PDB entry 7SFR | electron microscopy, 2.60 A resolution | chains A and L of the 51 polymer chains in the assembly

== Chain A ==
Molecule: 23S rRNA
Organism: Mycobacterium tuberculosis
Sequence (3138 nucleotides; row label = number of the first residue in the row):
     1 UUGUAAGUGU CUAAGGGCGC AUGGUGGAUG CCUUGGCAUC GAGAGCCGAU GAAGGACGUG
    61 GGAGGCUGCG AUAUGCCUCG GGGAGCUGUC AACCGAGCGU GGAUCCGAGG AUUUCCGAAU
   121 GGGGAAACCC AGCACGAGUG AUGUCGUGCU ACCCGCAUCU GAAUAUAUAG GGUGCGGGAG
   181 GGAACGCGGG GAAGUGAAAC AUCUCAGUAC CCGUAGGAGG AGAAAACAAU UGUGAUUCCG
   241 CAAGUAGUGG CGAGCGAACG CGGAACAGGC UAAACCGCAC GCAUGGGUAA CCGGGUAGGG
   301 GUUGUGUGUG CGGGGUUGUG GGAGGAUAUG UCUCAGCGCU ACCCGGCUGA GAGGCAGUCA
   361 GAAAGUGUCG UGGUUAGCGG AAGUGGCCUG GGAUGGUCUG CCGUAGACGG UGAGAGCCCG
   421 GUACGCGAAA ACCCGGCACC UGCCUAGUAU CAAUUCCCGA GUAGCAGCGG GCCCGUGGAA
   481 UCCGCUGUGA AUCCGCCGGG ACCACCCGGU AAGCCUAAAU ACUCCUCGAU GACCGAUAGC
   541 GGAUUAGUAC CGUGAGGGAA UGGUGAAAAG UACCCCGGGA GGGGAGUGAA AGAGUACCUG
   601 AAACCGUGUG CCUACAAUCC GUCAGAGCCU CCUUUUCCUC UCCGGAGGAG GGUGGUGAUG
   661 GCGUGCCUUU UGAAGAAUGA GCCUGCGAGU CAGGGACAUG UCGCAAGGUU AACCCGUGUG
   721 GGGUAGCCGC AGCGAAAGCG AGUCUGAAUA GGGCGACCCA CACGCGCAUA CGCGCGUGUG
   781 AAUAGUGGCG UGUUCUGGAC CCGAAGCGGA GUGAUCUACC CAUGGCCAGG GUGAAGCGCG
   841 GGUAAGACCG CGUGGAGGCC CGAACCCACU UAGGUUGAAG ACUGAGGGGA UGAGCUGUGG
   901 GUAGGGGUGA AAGGCCAAUC AAACUCCGUG AUAGCUGGUU CUCCCCGAAA UGCAUUUAGG
   961 UGCAGCGUUG CGUGGUUCAC CGCGGAGGUA GAGCUACUGG AUGGCCGAUG GGCCCUACUA
  1021 GGUUACUGAC GUCAGCCAAA CUCCGAAUGC CGUGGUGUAA AGCGUGGCAG UGAGACGGCG
  1081 GGGGAUAAGC UCCGUACGUC GAAAGGGAAA CAGCCCAGAU CGCCGGCUAA GGCCCCCAAG
  1141 CGUGUGCUAA GUGGGAAAGG AUGUGCAGUC GCAAAGACAA CCAGGAGGUU GGCUUAGAAG
  1201 CAGCCACCCU UGAAAGAGUG CGUAAUAGCU CACUGGUCAA GUGAUUGUGC GCCGAUAAUG
  1261 UAGCGGGGCU CAAGCACACC GCCGAAGCCG CGGCACAUCC ACCUUGUGGU GGGUGUGGGU
  1321 AGGGGAGCGU CCCUCAUUCA GCGAAGCCAC CGGGUGACCG GUGGUGGAGG GUGGGGGAGU
  1381 GAGAAUGCAG GCAUGAGUAG CGACAAGGCA AGUGAGAACC UUGCCCGCCG AAAGACCAAG
  1441 GGUUCCUGGG CCAGGCCAGU CCGCCCAGGG UGAGUCGGGA CCUAAGGCGA GGCCGACAGG
  1501 CGUAGUCGAU GGACAACGGG UUGAUAUUCC CGUACCCGUG UGUGGGCGCC CGUGACGAAU
  1561 CAGCGGUACU AACCACCCAA AACCGGAUCG AUCACUCCCC UUCGGGGGUG UGGAGUUCUG
  1621 GGGCUGCGUG GGAACUUCGC UGGUAGUAGU CAAGCGAAGG GGUGACGCAG GAAGGUAGCC
  1681 GUACCAGUCA GUGGUAACAC UGGGGCAAGC CGGUAGGGAG AGCGAUAGGC AAAUCCGUCG
  1741 CUCACUAAUC CUGAGAGGUG ACGCAUAGCC GGUUGAGGCG AAUUCGGUGA UCCUCUGCUG
  1801 CCAAGAAAAG CCUCUAGCGA GCACACACAC GGCCCGUACC CCAAACCGAC ACAGGUGGUC
  1861 AGGUAGAGCA UACCAAGGCG UACGAGAUAA CUAUGGUUAA GGAACUCGGC AAAAUGCCCC
  1921 CGUAACUUCG GGAGAAGGGG GACCGGAAUA UCGUGAACAC CCUUGCGGUG GGAGCGGGAU
  1981 CCGGUCGCAG AAACCAGUGA GGAGCGACUG UUUACUAAAA ACACAGGUCC GUGCGAAGUC
  2041 GCAAGACGAU GUAUACGGAC UGACGCCUGC CCGGUGCUGG AAGGUUAAGA GGACCCGUUA
  2101 ACCCGCAAGG GUGAAGCGGA GAAUUUAAGC CCCAGUAAAC GGCGGUGGUA ACUAUAACCA
  2161 UCCUAAGGUA GCGAAAUUCC UUGUCGGGUA AGUUCCGACC UGCACGAAUG GCGUAACGAC
  2221 UUCUCAACUG UCUCAACCAU AGACUCGGCG AAAUUGCACU ACGAGUAAAG AUGCUCGUUA
  2281 CGCGCGGCAG GACGAAAAGA CCCCGGGACC UUCACUACAA CUUGGUAUUG AUGUUCGGUA
  2341 CGGUUUGUGU AGGAUAGGUG GGAGACUGUG AAACCUCGAC GCCAGUUGGG GCGGAGUCGU
  2401 UGUUGAAAUA CCACUCUGAU CGUAUUGGGC AUCUAACCUC GAACCCUGAA UCGGGUUUAG
  2461 GGACAGUGCC UGGCGGGUAG UUUAACUGGG GCGGUUGCCU CCUAAAAUGU AACGGAGGCG
  2521 CCCAAAGGUU CCCUCAACCU GGACGGCAAU CAGGUGGCGA GUGUAAAUGC ACAAGGGAGC
  2581 UUGACUGCGA GACUUACAAG UCAAGCAGGG ACGAAAGUCG GGAUUAGUGA UCCGGCACCC
  2641 CCGAGUGGAA GGGGUGUCGC UCAACGGAUA AAAGGUACCC CGGGGAUAAC AGGCUGAUCU
  2701 UCCCCAAGAG UCCAUAUCGA CGGGAUGGUU UGGCACCUCG AUGUCGGCUC GUCGCAUCCU
  2761 GGGGCUGGAG CAGGUCCCAA GGGUUGGGCU GUUCGCCCAU UAAAGCGGCA CGCGAGCUGG
  2821 GUUUAGAACG UCGUGAGACA GUUCGGUCUC UAUCCGCCGC GCGCGUCAGA AACUUGAGGA
  2881 AACCUGUCCC UAGUACGAGA GGACCGGGAC GGACGAACCU CUGGUGCACC AGUUGUCCCG
  2941 CCAGGGGCAC CGCUGGAUAG CCACGUUCGG UCAGGAUAAC CGCUGAAAGC AUCUAAGCGG
  3001 GAAACCUUCU CCAAGAUCAG GUUUCUCACC CACUUGGUGG GAUAAGGCCC CCCGCAGAAC
  3061 ACGGGUUCAA UAGGUCAGAC CUGGAAGCUC AGUAAUGGGU GUAGGGAACU GGUGCUAACC
  3121 GGCCGAAAAC UUACAACA
Unresolved in the structure: 1-4, 1013-1022, 3133-3138
Modified positions: 5MU (5-methyluridine 5'-monophosphate) at position 2177, 6MZ (N6-methyladenosine-5'-monophosphate) at position 2268, OMG (o2'-methylguanosine-5'-monophosphate) at position 2489, OMC (o2'-methylycytidine-5'-monophosphate) at position 2736, OMG (o2'-methylguanosine-5'-monophosphate) at position 2791

== Chain L ==
Protein: 50S ribosomal protein L15
Organism: Mycobacterium tuberculosis
UniProtKB: A0A045IWY0 (A0A045IWY0_MYCTX); residues 1-146 here = UniProt positions 1-146
Amino-acid sequence (146 residues; numbered 1 to 146; the number before each row is that of its first residue):
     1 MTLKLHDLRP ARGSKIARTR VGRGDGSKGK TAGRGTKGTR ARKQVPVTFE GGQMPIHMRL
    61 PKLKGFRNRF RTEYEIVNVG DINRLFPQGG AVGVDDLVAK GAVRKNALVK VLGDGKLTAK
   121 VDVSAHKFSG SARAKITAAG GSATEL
Unresolved in the structure: 1-2, 146

== Interface between chain A and chain L ==
Pairs across the interface (166; chain A residue first):
  A198(A) with Phe49(L), base contact
  A246(A) with Arg67(L), hydrogen bond to the phosphate
  G247(A) with Arg67(L), phosphate contact
  C251(A) with Lys62(L), hydrogen bond to the sugar
  G252(A) with Met58(L), phosphate contact
  A253(A) with Thr48(L), phosphate contact; His57(L), phosphate contact
  U668(A) with Lys30(L), salt bridge to the phosphate
  U669(A) with Lys30(L), salt bridge to the phosphate; Lys37(L), hydrogen bond to the phosphate
  U670(A) with Lys37(L), salt bridge to the phosphate
  G689(A) with Val21(L), sugar contact; Arg23(L), salt bridge to the phosphate; Thr31(L), base contact; Ala32(L), base contact; Arg34(L), hydrogen bond to the base
  U690(A) with Arg18(L), phosphate contact
  C691(A) with Arg18(L), salt bridge to the phosphate
  G700(A) with Gly13(L), hydrogen bond to the sugar; Ser14(L), hydrogen bond to the base
  U701(A) with Ala11(L), sugar contact; Arg12(L), sugar contact; Ser14(L), sugar contact
  U724(A) with Lys105(L), sugar contact
  G726(A) with Lys105(L), phosphate contact
  C728(A) with Arg104(L), base contact
  G729(A) with Arg104(L), hydrogen bond to the base
  C730(A) with Glu75(L), hydrogen bond to the base; Ala102(L), base contact; Arg104(L), base contact
  A731(A) with Ile76(L), base contact; Asn78(L), hydrogen bond to the base; Leu112(L), base contact; Asp114(L), base contact
  C733(A) with Arg71(L), base contact
  G734(A) with Arg71(L), hydrogen bond to the base
  A735(A) with Lys64(L), salt bridge to the phosphate; Gly65(L), sugar contact; Phe66(L), hydrogen bond to the sugar
  A736(A) with Phe66(L), sugar contact; Asn68(L), phosphate contact
  A737(A) with Asn68(L), hydrogen bond to the phosphate; Arg71(L), salt bridge to the phosphate
  G738(A) with Arg71(L), hydrogen bond to the base
  C739(A) with Lys110(L), base contact; Lys127(L), salt bridge to the phosphate
  G740(A) with Ile76(L), base contact; Lys110(L), hydrogen bond to the base; Leu112(L), base contact; Ser129(L), hydrogen bond to the phosphate; Gly130(L), hydrogen bond to the phosphate
  A741(A) with Leu112(L), phosphate contact; Gly113(L), hydrogen bond to the phosphate; Asp114(L), base contact; Ser129(L), phosphate contact; Ser131(L), hydrogen bond to the phosphate
  G776(A) with Lys116(L), salt bridge to the phosphate
  G790(A) with Ser14(L), sugar contact; Lys15(L), sugar contact; Ile16(L), hydrogen bond to the sugar
  U791(A) with Ile16(L), sugar contact; Arg18(L), phosphate contact
  G792(A) with Arg18(L), phosphate contact; Thr19(L), hydrogen bond to the phosphate
  U794(A) with Gln44(L), phosphate contact
  C795(A) with Gln44(L), phosphate contact
  C800(A) with Arg34(L), base contact; Ala41(L), hydrogen bond to the base
  A933(A) with Lys43(L), salt bridge to the phosphate
  G934(A) with Thr39(L), hydrogen bond to the sugar; Lys43(L), salt bridge to the phosphate
  C935(A) with Lys37(L), phosphate contact; Gly38(L), phosphate contact; Thr39(L), phosphate contact; Arg42(L), base contact
  U936(A) with Lys37(L), salt bridge to the phosphate; Arg42(L), hydrogen bond to the base
  G937(A) with Lys37(L), phosphate contact; Arg42(L), hydrogen bond to the base
  U939(A) with Gly22(L), hydrogen bond to the sugar; Lys30(L), hydrogen bond to the base; Thr31(L), base contact
  U940(A) with Gly22(L), phosphate contact; Arg23(L), hydrogen bond to the base; Gly24(L), hydrogen bond to the phosphate; Gly29(L), phosphate contact; Lys30(L), phosphate contact
  C941(A) with Arg20(L), base contact; Arg23(L), sugar contact; Gly24(L), phosphate contact
  U942(A) with Gly24(L), phosphate contact; Asp25(L), hydrogen bond to the phosphate; Gly26(L), hydrogen bond to the phosphate
  C943(A) with Gly26(L), hydrogen bond to the base
  A954(A) with Gln53(L), hydrogen bond to the sugar
  U955(A) with Gly51(L), hydrogen bond to the sugar; Gly52(L), sugar contact; Gln53(L), sugar contact
  G960(A) with Thr39(L), hydrogen bond to the sugar; Gly51(L), hydrogen bond to the base
  U961(A) with Gly38(L), phosphate contact; Thr39(L), hydrogen bond to the phosphate; Arg40(L), hydrogen bond to the phosphate; Val45(L), phosphate contact; Phe49(L), sugar contact; Gly51(L), base contact
  G962(A) with Arg40(L), salt bridge to the phosphate; Phe49(L), sugar contact; Glu50(L), sugar contact; Gly51(L), sugar contact
  G1070(A) with Gly33(L), sugar contact; Arg34(L), sugar contact
  U1071(A) with Gly35(L), phosphate contact; Thr36(L), hydrogen bond to the phosphate
  U1307(A) with Arg12(L), sugar contact
  A1321(A) with Gly35(L), phosphate contact
  G1322(A) with Thr31(L), hydrogen bond to the phosphate; Gly33(L), hydrogen bond to the phosphate; Arg34(L), hydrogen bond to the phosphate; Gly35(L), phosphate contact
  G1323(A) with Lys28(L), salt bridge to the phosphate
  G1324(A) with Lys28(L), salt bridge to the phosphate
  C1335(A) with His6(L), hydrogen bond to the sugar
  A1336(A) with His6(L), hydrogen bond to the sugar
  G1373(A) with His6(L), base contact
  G1374(A) with Leu5(L), base contact; His6(L), sugar contact; Leu8(L), hydrogen bond to the sugar; Arg9(L), hydrogen bond to the sugar
  G1375(A) with Arg9(L), salt bridge to the phosphate; Pro10(L), phosphate contact
  G1376(A) with Pro10(L), phosphate contact; Lys15(L), phosphate contact
  G1377(A) with Lys15(L), salt bridge to the phosphate
  U1380(A) with Arg20(L), base contact
  G1381(A) with Arg20(L), salt bridge to the phosphate; Arg23(L), salt bridge to the phosphate
  A2596(A) with Gln53(L), hydrogen bond to the base
  C2597(A) with Arg59(L), hydrogen bond to the sugar
  A2598(A) with Arg59(L), hydrogen bond to the sugar; Leu60(L), phosphate contact
  A2630(A) with Met54(L), base contact; Arg59(L), hydrogen bond to the sugar
  U2631(A) with Met58(L), hydrogen bond to the sugar; Arg59(L), sugar contact; Leu60(L), phosphate contact; Pro61(L), phosphate contact
  C2632(A) with Pro61(L), phosphate contact; Lys62(L), hydrogen bond to the phosphate
  C2633(A) with Lys62(L), salt bridge to the phosphate
  C2642(A) with Phe66(L), sugar contact; Asn68(L), hydrogen bond to the sugar
  G2643(A) with Phe70(L), sugar contact
  A2644(A) with Arg69(L), hydrogen bond to the base; Phe70(L), sugar contact
  G2652(A) with Phe66(L), base contact
  G2653(A) with Gly65(L), hydrogen bond to the phosphate; Phe66(L), sugar contact
  G2654(A) with Lys64(L), phosphate contact; Gly65(L), hydrogen bond to the phosphate
  U2655(A) with Lys64(L), phosphate contact
  G2666(A) with Gln53(L), base contact; Met54(L), hydrogen bond to the sugar; Arg59(L), base contact
  G2667(A) with Met54(L), base contact
  A2668(A) with Met54(L), phosphate contact
Also at the interface, not in a pair above, chain A (95 interface residues in all): C702, G707, C775, C789, C801, C802, U957, A1069, A1378, A2599, C2641
Also at the interface, not in a pair above, chain L (81 interface residues in all): Ala17, Ser27, Ile56, Lys100, Gly101, Asn106, Phe128

== Overview ==
Chain A and chain L form an interface of 95 and 81 residues respectively; the contacts include 56 hydrogen
bonds and 20 salt bridges. Polar contacts include G689(A)-Arg34(L), G700(A)-Ser14(L) and G729(A)-Arg104(L).
Chain A is 23S rRNA and chain L is 50S ribosomal protein L15, both from Mycobacterium tuberculosis; the
structure, Unmethylated Mtb Ribosome 50S with SEQ-9, was determined by electron microscopy together with 7KGB
from the same study.
